Entry 7MBJ (X-ray diffraction, 1.26 A resolution); this record covers chain A.

Chain A:
Protein: cGMP-dependent protein kinase 1
Source organism: Homo sapiens
Notes: EC 2.7.11.12
UniProt: Q13976 (KGP1_HUMAN); numbering as in UniProt (aligned over 79-212)
Sequence (134 residues; numbered 79 to 212; the number before each row is that of its first residue):
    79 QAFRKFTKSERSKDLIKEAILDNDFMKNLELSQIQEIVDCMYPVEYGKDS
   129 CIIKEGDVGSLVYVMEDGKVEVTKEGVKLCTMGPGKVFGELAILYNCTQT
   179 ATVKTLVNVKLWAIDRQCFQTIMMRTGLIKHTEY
Unresolved in the structure: 203-212
Disulfides: Cys118-Cys196
Differences from the reference sequence: engineered mutation Gln177 (Arg in Q13976)
Curated features (UniProtKB/Swiss-Prot):
  - binding site (3',5'-cyclic AMP): Gly167 to Ala170
  - binding site (3',5'-cyclic GMP): Gly167 to Ala170
What the authors report for this chain:
  - disease-associated variants - R177Q: increased catalytic activity (citing earlier work)
  - disease-associated variants - R177Q (105-fold): decreased binding to cGMP (citing earlier work)

In short:
UniProt lists 4 residues binding 3',5'-cyclic AMP and 4 residues binding 3',5'-cyclic GMP. The paper reports
that R177Q increases catalytic activity; R177Q reduces binding to cGMP.
Chain A is cGMP-dependent protein kinase 1 (Homo sapiens); the structure, Crystal structure of cGMP dependent
protein kinase I alpha (PKG I alpha)CNB-A domain with R177Q mutation, was determined by X-ray diffraction
(same publication as 7LV3).
